PDB entry 3OYJ | X-ray diffraction, 2.68 A resolution | chains A and B of the 4 polymer chains in the assembly

== Chain A (and B) ==
Protein: PFV integrase
Organism: Human spumaretrovirus
Notes: fragment: to 1143; chain B of this document is another copy of the same molecule, construct and numbering; everything in this record applies to it too
UniProt: P14350 (POL_FOAMV); residues 1-392 here correspond to UniProt positions 752-1143 (UniProt number = residue number + 751)
Sequence (395 residues; each row starts with the number of its first residue; numbers below 1 keep their minus sign (Gly-2 is residue -2)):
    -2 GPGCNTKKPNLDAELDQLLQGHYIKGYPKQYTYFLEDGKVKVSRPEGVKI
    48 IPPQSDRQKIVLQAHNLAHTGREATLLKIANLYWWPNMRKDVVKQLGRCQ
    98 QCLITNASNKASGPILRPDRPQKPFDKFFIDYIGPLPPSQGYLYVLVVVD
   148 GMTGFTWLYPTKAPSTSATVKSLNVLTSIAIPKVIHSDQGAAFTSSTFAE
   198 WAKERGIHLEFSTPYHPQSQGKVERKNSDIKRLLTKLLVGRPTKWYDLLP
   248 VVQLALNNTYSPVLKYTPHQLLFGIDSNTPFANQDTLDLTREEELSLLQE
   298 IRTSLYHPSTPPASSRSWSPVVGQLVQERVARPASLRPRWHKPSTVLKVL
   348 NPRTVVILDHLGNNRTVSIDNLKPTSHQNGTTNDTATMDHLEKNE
Disordered / not traced: -2 to 7, 376-392 (chain B: -2 to 115, 214-217, 300-392)
Construct notes: expression tag (-2 to 0); engineered mutation Gln217 (Gly968 in P14350); variant Gly218 (Ser969 in P14350)
UniProt features mapped onto this chain:
  - binding site (Mg(2+)): Asp123, Asp185
Ion coordination: Zn2+: His62, His66, Cys96, Cys99; Mg2+ site 1: Asp128, Asp185 (together with magnesium); Mg2+ site 2: Asp128, Glu221 (together with magnesium)
Ligand contacts: magnesium (ZZX; (6S)-2-(3-chloro-4-fluorobenzyl)-8-ethyl-10-hydroxy-N,6-dimethyl-1,9-dioxo-1,2,6,7,8,9-hexahydropyrazino[1',2':1,5]pyrrolo[2,3-d]pyridazine-4-carboxamide): Asp128, Tyr129, Asp185, Gln186, Gly187, Tyr212, Pro214, Gln215, Glu221
What the authors report for this chain:
  - conformationally variable residues: Gln217
  - mutagenesis - N224H (Kd 25 nM): unchanged binding to magnesium
  - mutagenesis - N224H: decreased catalytic activity

== How chain A and chain B interact ==
Residue-residue contacts - 63 pairs, chain A then chain B:
  Lys120(A) - Ile272(B)
  Pro121(A) - Ile272(B)
  Phe122(A) - Asn275(B)  hydrogen bond (backbone-side chain)
  Asn171(A) - Pro247(B)
  Thr174(A) - Leu251(B)
  Ser175(A) - Pro247(B)
  Ser175(A) - Gln250(B)
  Ser175(A) - Leu251(B)
  Ile176(A) - Phe152(B)
  Ile176(A) - Trp154(B)
  Ile176(A) - Leu251(B)
  Ile176(A) - Phe270(B)  hydrophobic
  Ala177(A) - Leu251(B)  hydrophobic
  Ile178(A) - Leu251(B)  hydrophobic
  Ile178(A) - Asn275(B)  hydrogen bond (backbone-side chain)
  Ile178(A) - Thr276(B)
  Pro179(A) - Asn275(B)
  Lys180(A) - Asn275(B)  hydrogen bond
  Pro247(A) - Ser175(B)
  Gln250(A) - Ser175(B)  hydrogen bond (side chain-backbone)
  Gln250(A) - Ile176(B)
  Leu251(A) - Thr174(B)
  Leu251(A) - Ser175(B)
  His266(A) - Phe122(B)
  Leu269(A) - Phe270(B)
  Phe270(A) - Phe122(B)  hydrophobic
  Phe270(A) - Leu269(B)
  Phe270(A) - Phe270(B)  hydrophobic
  Ile272(A) - Lys120(B)
  Ile272(A) - Phe122(B)
  Asp273(A) - Phe122(B)
  Ser274(A) - Phe122(B)
  Ser274(A) - Ala177(B)
  Ser274(A) - Ile178(B)  hydrogen bond (side chain-backbone)
  Asn275(A) - Ile178(B)  hydrogen bond (backbone-backbone)
  Asn275(A) - Pro179(B)  hydrogen bond (side chain-backbone)
  Asn275(A) - Lys180(B)
  Asn275(A) - Arg202(B)
  Asn275(A) - Gly203(B)  hydrogen bond (side chain-backbone)
  Thr276(A) - Ile178(B)
  Thr283(A) - Lys120(B)  hydrogen bond (backbone-side chain)
  Leu284(A) - Arg117(B)
  Leu284(A) - Pro118(B)
  Asp285(A) - Arg117(B)  salt bridge
  Leu286(A) - Pro118(B)
  Leu286(A) - Lys120(B)  hydrogen bond (backbone-side chain)
  Thr287(A) - Pro118(B)
  Thr287(A) - Lys120(B)
  Arg288(A) - Lys120(B)
  Arg288(A) - Pro121(B)
  Arg288(A) - Met149(B)
  Arg288(A) - Leu268(B)  hydrogen bond (side chain-backbone)
  Arg288(A) - Leu269(B)  hydrogen bond (side chain-backbone)
  Glu289(A) - Lys262(B)  salt bridge
  Glu289(A) - Tyr263(B)
  Glu291(A) - Lys120(B)  salt bridge
  Leu292(A) - Gln267(B)
  Leu292(A) - Leu268(B)
  Leu292(A) - Gly271(B)
  Leu295(A) - Phe270(B)
  Gln296(A) - Gly271(B)
  Arg299(A) - Phe270(B)  hydrogen bond (side chain-backbone)
  Arg299(A) - Ile272(B)
Other interface residues (no listed pair), chain A (36 interface residues in all): Phe152, Trp154
Other interface residues (no listed pair), chain B (33 interface residues in all): Gln119, Ile204, His266

== Overview ==
The interface between chain A and chain B involves 36 residues on one side and 33 on the other; the contacts
include 13 hydrogen bonds and 3 salt bridges. Polar contacts include Asp285(A)-Arg117(B), Glu289(A)-Lys262(B)
and Glu291(A)-Lys120(B). Ligands of chain A: magnesium. From the paper: N224H of chain A reduces catalytic
activity; conformational variability at Gln217(A).
Both chains are PFV integrase (Human spumaretrovirus). Entry 3OYJ (Crystal structure of the PFV S217Q mutant
intasome in complex with magnesium and the INSTI MK2048) was determined by X-ray diffraction (same publication
as 3OYA, 3OYB, 3OYC, 3OYD, 3OYE, 3OYF and 4 further entries).
